Entry 8QMW (X-ray diffraction, 1.75 A resolution); this record covers chains B and C of the 8 polymer chains in the assembly.

[Chain B (and C)]
Protein: RubisCO large subunit
Source organism: synthetic construct
Notes: EC 4.1.1.39; chain C of this document is another copy of the same molecule, construct and numbering; everything in this record applies to it too
Amino-acid sequence (457 residues; each row starts with the number of its first residue):
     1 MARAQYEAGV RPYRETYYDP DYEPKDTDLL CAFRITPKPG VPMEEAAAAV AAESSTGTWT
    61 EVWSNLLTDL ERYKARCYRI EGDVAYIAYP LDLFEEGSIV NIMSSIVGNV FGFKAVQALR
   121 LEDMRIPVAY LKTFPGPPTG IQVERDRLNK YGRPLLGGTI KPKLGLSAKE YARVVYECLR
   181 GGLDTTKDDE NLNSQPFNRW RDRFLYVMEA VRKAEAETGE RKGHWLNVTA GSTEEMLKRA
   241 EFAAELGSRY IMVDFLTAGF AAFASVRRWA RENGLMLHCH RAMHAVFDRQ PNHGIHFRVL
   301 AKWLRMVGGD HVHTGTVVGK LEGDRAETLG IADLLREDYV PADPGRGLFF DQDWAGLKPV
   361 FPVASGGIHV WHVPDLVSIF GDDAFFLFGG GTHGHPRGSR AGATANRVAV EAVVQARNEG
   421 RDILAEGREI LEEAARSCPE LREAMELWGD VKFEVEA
Unresolved in the structure: 1-4, 456-457 (chain C: 1-4, 454-457)
Modified residues: Lys187 (lysine nz-carboxylic acid; KCX)
Ion coordination: Mg2+: Lys187, Asp189, Glu190 (together with 2-carboxyarabinitol-1,5-diphosphate)
Ligand contacts:
  - 2-carboxyarabinitol-1,5-diphosphate (CAP), molecule 1: Glu53, Thr58, Trp59, Asn109
  - 2-carboxyarabinitol-1,5-diphosphate (CAP), molecule 2: Thr159, Lys161, Lys163, Lys187, Asp189, Glu190, His280, Arg281, His284, His313, Gly315, Lys320, Leu321, Ser365, Gly366, Gly367, Leu387, Phe388, Gly389, Gly390
From the paper describing this entry:
  - mutagenesis - L192I: decreased catalytic activity on AncSSU
  - mutagenesis - G158C: decreased catalytic activity on in the absence of AncSSU
  - mutagenesis - G158C/L192I: decreased catalytic activity on with AncSSU

[Chain B / chain C interface]
Pairs across the interface (15):
  Lys169(B) - Asp146(C)
  Lys169(B) - Tyr151(C)  hydrogen bond
  Pro196(B) - Lys132(C)
  Pro196(B) - Gly356(C)
  Arg199(B) - Arg271(C)
  Arg201(B) - Arg271(C)
  Arg201(B) - Glu272(C)  hydrogen bond (side chain-backbone)
  Asp202(B) - Val143(C)
  Asp202(B) - Arg147(C)  salt bridge
  Asp202(B) - Arg271(C)  salt bridge
  Asp202(B) - Lys358(C)  salt bridge
  Tyr206(B) - Val143(C)  hydrogen bond (side chain-backbone)
  Tyr206(B) - Asp146(C)
  Tyr206(B) - Arg147(C)  hydrogen bond (side chain-backbone)
  Lys238(B) - Glu272(C)  salt bridge
Interface residues without a listed pair, chain B (8 interface residues in all): Leu205
Interface residues without a listed pair, chain C (10 interface residues in all): Asn149

[Summary]
The interface between chain B and chain C involves 8 residues on one side and 10 on the other, with 4 hydrogen
bonds and 4 salt bridges. Among the polar pairs are Asp202(B)-Arg147(C), Asp202(B)-Arg271(C) and
Asp202(B)-Lys358(C). The paper reports that L192I of chain B reduces catalytic activity on AncSSU; G158C of
chain B reduces catalytic activity on in the absence of AncSSU.
Both chains are RubisCO large subunit (synthetic construct). Entry 8QMW (Non-obligately L8S8-complex forming
RubisCO derived from ancestral sequence reconstruction and rational engineering in L8S8 complex with ...) was
determined by X-ray diffraction together with 8QMV from the same study.
